PDB entry 1QG1 | solution NMR | chains E and I

# Chain E
Molecule: Protein (growth factor receptor binding protein)
From: Homo sapiens
Notes: fragment: sh2
Reference sequence: P62993 (GRB2_HUMAN); residues 3-104 here correspond to UniProt positions 58-159 (UniProt number = residue number + 55)
Amino-acid sequence (104 residues; row label = number of the first residue in the row):
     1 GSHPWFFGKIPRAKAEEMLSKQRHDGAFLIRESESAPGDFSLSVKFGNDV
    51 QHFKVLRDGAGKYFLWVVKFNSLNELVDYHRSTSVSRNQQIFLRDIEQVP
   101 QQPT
Differences from the reference sequence: cloning artifact (1-2)
Curated features (UniProtKB/Swiss-Prot):
  - modified residue: K54 (N6-acetyllysine)
  - cross-link: K54 (Glycyl lysine isopeptide (Lys-Gly) (interchain with G-Cter in ubiquitin))

# Chain I
Molecule: Protein (shc-DERIVED peptide)
Notes: fragment: 423-435
Reference sequence: P29353 (SHC1_HUMAN); residues 1-13 here correspond to UniProt positions 423-435 (UniProt number = residue number + 422)
Amino-acid sequence (13 residues; each row starts with the number of its first residue):
     1 DDPSYVNVQNLDK
Differences from the reference sequence: modified residue (5)
Modified / non-standard residues: Y5 (o-phosphotyrosine; PTR)
Curated features (UniProtKB/Swiss-Prot):
  - modified residue: Y5 (Phosphotyrosine)

# Interface between chain E and chain I
Residue-residue contacts (21):
  R12(E) with P3(I); Y5(I)
  E16(E) with P3(I)
  R31(E) with Y5(I)
  S33(E) with Y5(I)
  S35(E) with Y5(I)
  S41(E) with Y5(I)
  Q51(E) with V6(I)
  H52(E) with P3(I); S4(I); Y5(I); V6(I)
  F53(E) with Y5(I); V6(I); N7(I)
  K54(E) with Y5(I); N7(I); V8(I)
  L65(E) with N7(I)
  W66(E) with V6(I); N7(I)
Other interface residues (no listed pair), chain E (13 interface residues in all): D39
Other interface residues (no listed pair), chain I (8 interface residues in all): D1, D2

# Overview
Chain E and chain I form an interface of 13 and 8 residues respectively.
Here chain E is Protein (growth factor receptor binding protein) (Homo sapiens) and chain I is Protein
(shc-DERIVED peptide). Entry 1QG1 (Growth factor receptor binding protein SH2 domain complexed with an
shc-derived peptide) was determined by solution NMR.
